1Z5S - chains A and D of the 4 polymer chains in the assembly; structure by X-ray diffraction, 3.01 A resolution.

== Chain A ==
Name: Ubiquitin-conjugating enzyme E2 I
From: Homo sapiens
Notes: EC 6.3.2.19
UniProt: P63279 (UBE2I_HUMAN); numbering as in UniProt (aligned over 1-158)
Chain sequence (158 residues; numbered 1 to 158; the number before each row is that of its first residue):
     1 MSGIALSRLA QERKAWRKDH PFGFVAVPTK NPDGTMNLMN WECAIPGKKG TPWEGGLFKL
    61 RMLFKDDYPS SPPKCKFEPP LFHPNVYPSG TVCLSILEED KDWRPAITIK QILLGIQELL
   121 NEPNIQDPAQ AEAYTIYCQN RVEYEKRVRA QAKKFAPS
Disordered / not traced: 1, 158
Curated features (UniProtKB/Swiss-Prot):
  - region: Arg-13 to Lys-18 (Interaction with SUMO1)
  - active site: Cys-93 (Glycyl thioester intermediate)
  - site: Ile-4 (Interaction with RANBP2), Val-25 (Interaction with RANBP2), Leu-57 (Interaction with RANBP2), Asp-100, Lys-101 (Substrate binding)
  - modified residue: Ser-2 (N-acetylserine), Lys-65 (N6-acetyllysine), Ser-71 (Phosphoserine)
  - cross-link (Glycyl lysine isopeptide (Lys-Gly)): Lys-18 (interchain with G-Cter in SUMO2), Lys-48 (interchain with G-Cter in SUMO2), Lys-49 (interchain with G-Cter in SUMO1), Lys-101 (interchain with G-Cter in SUMO2)
  - mutagenesis: Arg-13 to Lys-14 (Impairs binding to SUMO1 and catalytic activity), Arg-17 to Lys-18 (Impairs binding to SUMO1 and catalytic activity), Phe-22 (F22A: Impairs binding to RANBP2), Val-25 (V25A: Impairs binding to RANBP2), Val-27 (V27A: Impairs binding to RANBP2), Glu-42 (E42A: Slightly impairs binding to RANBP2), Lys-48 (K48A: Slightly impairs binding to RANBP2), Glu-54 (E54A: Slightly impairs binding to RANBP2), Leu-57 (L57A: Impairs binding to RANBP2), Lys-59 (K59A: Impairs binding to RANBP2), Arg-61 (R61A: Slightly impairs binding to RANBP2), Asn-85 (N85Q: Impairs catalytic activity), 4 further mutagenesis entries in UniProt
From the paper describing this entry:
  - catalytic residues: Cys-93
  - catalytic residues: Asn-85 (proposed by the authors, not directly observed)

== Chain D ==
Name: Ran-binding protein 2
From: Homo sapiens
Notes: fragment: IR1-M domain
UniProt: P49792 (RBP2_HUMAN); numbering as in UniProt (aligned over 2631-2711)
Chain sequence (83 residues; row label = number of the first residue in the row):
  2629 SLDVLIVYEL TPTAEQKALA TKLKLPPTFF CYKNRPDYVS EEEEDDEDFE TAVKKLNGKL
  2689 YLDGSEKCRP LEENTADNEK ECI
Disordered / not traced: 2694-2711
Construct notes: cloning artifact (2629-2630)
Curated features (UniProtKB/Swiss-Prot):
  - region: Asp-2631 to Val-2635 (Interaction with sumoylated RANGAP1)
  - modified residue: Tyr-2666 (Phosphotyrosine), Ser-2668 (Phosphoserine)
  - mutagenesis: Val-2632 (V2632K: Abolishes interaction with sumoylated RANGAP1), Ile-2634 (I2634K: Abolishes interaction with sumoylated RANGAP1), Val-2635 (V2635K: Abolishes interaction with sumoylated RANGAP1), Pro-2640 (P2640A: No effect on SUMO E3 ligase activity), Lys-2645 (K2645A: No effect on SUMO E3 ligase activity), Leu-2651 (L2651A: Abolishes binding to UBE2I and SUMO E3 ligase activity), Lys-2652 (K2652A: No effect on SUMO E3 ligase activity), Leu-2653 (L2653A: Abolishes binding to UBE2I and SUMO E3 ligase activity), Pro-2654 (P2654A: Impairs SUMO E3 ligase activity), Pro-2655 (P2655A: No effect on SUMO E3 ligase activity), Thr-2656 (T2656A: Impairs SUMO E3 ligase activity), Phe-2657 (F2657A: Abolishes binding to UBE2I and SUMO E3 ligase activity), 5 further mutagenesis entries in UniProt

== Chain A / chain D interface ==
Residue-residue contacts (48):
  Ile-4(A) / Lys-2650(D)
  Ile-4(A) / Leu-2651(D)  hydrophobic
  Arg-8(A) / Leu-2651(D)  hydrogen bond (side chain-backbone)
  Arg-8(A) / Lys-2652(D)  hydrogen bond (side chain-backbone)
  Arg-8(A) / Leu-2653(D)
  Gln-11(A) / Leu-2651(D)
  Gln-11(A) / Phe-2658(D)
  Glu-12(A) / Leu-2653(D)
  Arg-13(A) / Asp-2673(D)  salt bridge
  Arg-13(A) / Glu-2675(D)  salt bridge
  Ala-15(A) / Phe-2657(D)  hydrophobic
  Ala-15(A) / Tyr-2660(D)  hydrophobic
  Arg-17(A) / Glu-2671(D)  hydrogen bond (side chain-backbone)
  Arg-17(A) / Glu-2672(D)
  Arg-17(A) / Asp-2673(D)  salt bridge
  Lys-18(A) / Tyr-2660(D)
  Asp-19(A) / Tyr-2660(D)
  Phe-22(A) / Leu-2688(D)
  Phe-22(A) / Tyr-2689(D)
  Phe-22(A) / Leu-2690(D)
  Gly-23(A) / Leu-2684(D)
  Gly-23(A) / Leu-2688(D)
  Val-25(A) / Phe-2677(D)  hydrophobic
  Val-27(A) / Glu-2675(D)
  Val-27(A) / Phe-2677(D)
  Val-27(A) / Ala-2680(D)  hydrophobic
  Lys-30(A) / Asp-2674(D)
  Lys-30(A) / Asp-2676(D)  salt bridge
  Met-36(A) / Asp-2673(D)
  Glu-42(A) / Phe-2677(D)
  Pro-46(A) / Leu-2688(D)  hydrophobic
  Gly-47(A) / Tyr-2689(D)  hydrogen bond (backbone-side chain)
  Lys-48(A) / Tyr-2689(D)  hydrogen bond (backbone-side chain)
  Lys-49(A) / Tyr-2689(D)
  Glu-54(A) / Tyr-2689(D)
  Gly-55(A) / Leu-2688(D)
  Gly-55(A) / Tyr-2689(D)  hydrogen bond (backbone-side chain)
  Gly-56(A) / Leu-2688(D)
  Leu-57(A) / Val-2681(D)  hydrophobic
  Leu-57(A) / Leu-2684(D)  hydrophobic
  Leu-57(A) / Leu-2688(D)  hydrophobic
  Lys-59(A) / Phe-2677(D)
  Pro-69(A) / Lys-2652(D)
  Pro-105(A) / Lys-2652(D)
  Ala-106(A) / Lys-2652(D)
  Ala-106(A) / Pro-2654(D)
  Thr-108(A) / Pro-2654(D)
  Pro-157(A) / Leu-2688(D)  hydrophobic
Other interface residues (no listed pair), chain A (35 interface residues in all): Ser-7, Lys-14, Cys-43, Ala-44, Trp-53
Other interface residues (no listed pair), chain D (23 interface residues in all): Asn-2685, Asp-2691
The authors on this interface:
  - interface residues, chain A: Arg-8(A), Arg-13(A), Arg-17(A), Phe-22(A), Lys-30(A), Pro-69(A), Pro-105(A), Ala-106(A)
  - interface residues, chain D: Leu-2651(D), Leu-2653(D), Phe-2657(D), Phe-2658(D), Leu-2688(D), Tyr-2689(D), Leu-2690(D)

== Summary ==
35 residues of chain A face 23 of chain D across their interface, with 6 hydrogen bonds and 4 salt bridges.
Among the polar pairs are Arg-13(A)/Asp-2673(D), Arg-13(A)/Glu-2675(D) and Arg-17(A)/Asp-2673(D). The paper
reports catalytic residues Cys-93(A) and Asn-85(A); interface residues Arg-8(A), Arg-13(A) and Leu-2651(D)
among others.
Here chain A is Ubiquitin-conjugating enzyme E2 I and chain D is Ran-binding protein 2, both from Homo
sapiens. Entry 1Z5S (Crystal structure of a complex between UBC9, SUMO-1, RANGAP1 and NUP358/RANBP2) was
determined by X-ray diffraction.
